Entry 2X9X (X-ray diffraction, 1.50 A resolution); this record covers chain A.

[Chain A]
Protein: Cell wall surface anchor family protein
Source organism: Streptococcus pneumoniae
Notes: fragment: backbone subunit pili, residues 184-627
UniProtKB: Q97SC2 (Q97SC2_STRPN); residues 184-627 here = UniProt positions 184-627
Amino-acid sequence (444 residues; numbered 184 to 627; the number before each row is that of its first residue):
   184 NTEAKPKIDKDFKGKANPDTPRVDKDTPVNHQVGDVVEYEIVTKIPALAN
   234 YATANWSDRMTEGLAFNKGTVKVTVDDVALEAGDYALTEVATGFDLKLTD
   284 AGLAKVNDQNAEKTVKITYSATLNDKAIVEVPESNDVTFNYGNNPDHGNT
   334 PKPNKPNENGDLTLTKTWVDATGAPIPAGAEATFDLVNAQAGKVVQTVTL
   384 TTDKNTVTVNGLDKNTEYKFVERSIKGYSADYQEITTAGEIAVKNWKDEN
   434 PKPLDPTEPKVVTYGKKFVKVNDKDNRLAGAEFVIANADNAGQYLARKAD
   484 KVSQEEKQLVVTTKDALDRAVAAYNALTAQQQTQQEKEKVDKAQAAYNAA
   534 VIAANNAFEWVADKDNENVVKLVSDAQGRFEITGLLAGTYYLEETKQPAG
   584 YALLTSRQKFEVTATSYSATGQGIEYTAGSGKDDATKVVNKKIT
Disordered / not traced: 184-186, 514-519, 624-627
Differences from the reference sequence: engineered mutation Ala374 (Thr in Q97SC2)
Modified residues: Mse243 (selenomethionine; parent Met)
Covalent attachments: covalent link Lys193-Asn318, Lys349-Asn428, Lys453-Asn623
Metal / ion sites: Na+: Asp319, Val320, Asp438, Glu441

[Summary]
Asp319, Val320, Asp438 and Glu441 coordinate Na+.
Chain A is Cell wall surface anchor family protein (Streptococcus pneumoniae); the structure, Structure of the
pilus backbone (rrgb) from streptococcus pneumoniae, was determined by X-ray diffraction together with 2X9W,
2X9Y and 2X9Z from the same study.
